PDB entry 2IBU | X-ray diffraction, 1.90 A resolution | chains A and D of the 4 polymer chains in the assembly

== Chain A (and D) ==
Protein: Acetyl-CoA acetyltransferase
Organism: Homo sapiens
Notes: EC 2.3.1.9; chain D of this document is another copy of the same molecule, construct and numbering; everything in this record applies to it too
Reference sequence: P24752 (THIL_HUMAN); residues 34-427 here = UniProt positions 34-427
Sequence (395 residues; row label = number of the first residue in the row):
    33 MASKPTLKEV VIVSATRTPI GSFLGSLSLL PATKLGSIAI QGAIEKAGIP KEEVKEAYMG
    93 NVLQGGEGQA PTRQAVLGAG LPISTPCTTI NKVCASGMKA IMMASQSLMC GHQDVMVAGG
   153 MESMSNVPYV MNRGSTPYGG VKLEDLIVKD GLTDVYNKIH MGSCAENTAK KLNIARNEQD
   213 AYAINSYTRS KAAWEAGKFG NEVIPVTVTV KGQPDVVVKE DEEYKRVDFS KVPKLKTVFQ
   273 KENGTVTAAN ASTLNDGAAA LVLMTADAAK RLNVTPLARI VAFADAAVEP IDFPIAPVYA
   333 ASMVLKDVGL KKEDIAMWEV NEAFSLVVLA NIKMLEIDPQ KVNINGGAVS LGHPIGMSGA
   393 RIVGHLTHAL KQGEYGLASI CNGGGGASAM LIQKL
Not modelled in the structure: 33-36 (chain D: 33-34)
Modified residues: C126 (s-hydroxycysteine; CSO)
Construct notes: initiating methionine (33); engineered mutation A34 (Val in P24752); modified residue (126)
Ligand contacts: coenzyme A (COA): C126, L184, H192, M193, Y219, R258, V259, D260, K263, V264, L267, V270, F271, A280, A281, A283, S284, T285, L286, F325, A355, F356, H385, I387
Curated features (UniProtKB/Swiss-Prot):
  - active site: C126 (Acyl-thioester intermediate), C413 (Proton donor/acceptor)
  - binding site (CoA): Y219, R258 to D260, K263, S284
  - binding site (K(+)): Y219, A280, A281, A283, V381
  - site: H385 (Increases nucleophilicity of active site Cys)
  - modified residue: K66 (N6-acetyllysine), K78 (N6-succinyllysine), K174 (N6-acetyllysine), K181 (N6-acetyllysine), K190 (N6-acetyllysine), K202 (N6-acetyllysine), K223 (N6-acetyllysine), K230 (N6-acetyllysine), K243 (N6-succinyllysine), K251 (N6-acetyllysine), K257 (N6-acetyllysine), K263 (N6-acetyllysine), K266 (N6-succinyllysine), K268 (N6-succinyllysine), K273 (N6-acetyllysine), K338 (N6-acetyllysine)
  - natural variant: E85 (deletion: In 3KTD), N93 (N93S: In 3KTD), G152 (G152A: In 3KTD), N158 (N158D: In 3KTD), G183 (G183R: In 3KTD), T297 (T297M: In 3KTD), A301 (A301P: In 3KTD), I312 (I312T: In 3KTD), A333 (A333P: In 3KTD), G379 (G379V: In 3KTD), A380 (A380T: In 3KTD)

== Interface between chain A and chain D ==
Residue-residue contacts (15):
  M163(A) - M163(D)  hydrophobic
  M163(A) - T168(D)
  M163(A) - V173(D)  hydrophobic
  N164(A) - T168(D)
  R165(A) - T168(D)
  R165(A) - Y170(D)
  G166(A) - G166(D)
  G166(A) - S167(D)
  G166(A) - T168(D)  hydrogen bond (backbone-side chain)
  S167(A) - G166(D)
  S167(A) - S167(D)  hydrogen bond
  T168(A) - N164(D)
  T168(A) - R165(D)
  T168(A) - G166(D)  hydrogen bond (side chain-backbone)
  Y170(A) - R165(D)

== In short ==
7 residues of chain A and 8 residues of chain D are in contact, with 3 hydrogen bonds. Polar pairs include
G166(A)-T168(D) and S167(A)-S167(D). Chain A binds coenzyme A.
Chain A and chain D are both Acetyl-CoA acetyltransferase (Homo sapiens); the structure, Crystallographic and
kinetic studies of human mitochondrial acetoacetyl-CoA thiolase (T2): the importance of potassium and chloride
..., was determined by X-ray diffraction (same publication as 2IB7, 2IB8, 2IB9, 2IBW and 2IBY).
